Entry 1OO6 (X-ray diffraction, 2.00 A resolution); this record covers chains A and B.

== Chain A (and B) ==
Name: Oxygen-insensitive NAD(P)H nitroreductase
Organism: Escherichia coli
Notes: EC 1.6.99.7; chain B of this document is another copy of the same molecule, construct and numbering; everything in this record applies to it too
UniProtKB: P38489 (NFNB_ECOLI); numbering as in UniProt (aligned over 1-217)
Sequence (217 residues; row label = number of the first residue in the row):
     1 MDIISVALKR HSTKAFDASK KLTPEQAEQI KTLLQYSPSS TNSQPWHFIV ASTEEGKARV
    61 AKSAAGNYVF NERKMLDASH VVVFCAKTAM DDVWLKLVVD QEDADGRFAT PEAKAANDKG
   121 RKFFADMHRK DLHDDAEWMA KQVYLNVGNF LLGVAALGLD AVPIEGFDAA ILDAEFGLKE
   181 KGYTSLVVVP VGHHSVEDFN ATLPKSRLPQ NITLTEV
Residues lining bound ligands:
  - FMN (flavin mononucleotide), molecule 1: Arg-10, His-11, Ser-12, Lys-14, Phe-70, Asn-71, Lys-74, Tyr-144, Val-162, Pro-163, Ile-164, Glu-165, Gly-166, Asn-200, Lys-205, Arg-207
  - FMN, molecule 2: Pro-38, Ser-39, Ser-40, Thr-41, Asn-42, Glu-102, Gln-142, Leu-145
  - SN2 (5-[bis-2(chloro-ethyl)-amino]-2,4-dintro-benzamide), molecule 1: Lys-14, Phe-70, Asn-71, Lys-74, Phe-199
  - SN2, molecule 2: Ser-40, Thr-41, Ala-116, Lys-119, Gly-120, Phe-123, Phe-124

== Interface between chain A and chain B ==
Residue-residue contacts (145):
  Met-1(A) with Glu-25(B); Gln-26(B); Gln-29(B), hydrogen bond (backbone-side chain); Leu-157(B)
  Asp-2(A) with Met-1(B)
  Ile-3(A) with Gly-153(B); Ala-156(B), hydrophobic; Leu-157(B), hydrophobic
  Ile-4(A) with Gln-29(B); Leu-33(B), hydrophobic
  Leu-8(A) with Thr-32(B); Tyr-36(B), hydrophobic
  Arg-10(A) with Pro-38(B)
  Gln-29(A) with Ile-4(B)
  Lys-31(A) with Gln-210(B); Leu-214(B); Glu-216(B), salt bridge
  Thr-32(A) with Leu-8(B); Gln-210(B)
  Leu-33(A) with Ile-4(B), hydrophobic
  Leu-34(A) with Leu-214(B), hydrophobic
  Gln-35(A) with Arg-207(B), hydrogen bond (backbone-side chain); Leu-208(B); Pro-209(B); Thr-213(B), hydrogen bond
  Tyr-36(A) with Leu-8(B), hydrophobic; Lys-205(B); Arg-207(B), hydrogen bond (backbone-side chain)
  Ser-37(A) with Arg-207(B), hydrogen bond (backbone-side chain)
  Pro-38(A) with Leu-151(B), hydrophobic; Arg-207(B)
  Ser-40(A) with Glu-165(B), hydrogen bond
  Asn-42(A) with Ser-206(B); Arg-207(B)
  Gln-44(A) with Ser-206(B); Arg-207(B); Leu-208(B)
  Trp-46(A) with Thr-213(B)
  His-47(A) with Ile-212(B); Thr-213(B); Thr-215(B), hydrogen bond
  Phe-48(A) with Thr-213(B), hydrogen bond (backbone-backbone); Leu-214(B); Thr-215(B), hydrogen bond (backbone-backbone)
  Ile-49(A) with Thr-215(B); Val-217(B), hydrophobic
  Val-50(A) with Leu-214(B), hydrophobic; Thr-215(B), hydrogen bond (backbone-backbone); Glu-216(B); Val-217(B), hydrogen bond (backbone-backbone)
  Ala-51(A) with Val-217(B)
  Ser-52(A) with Val-217(B), hydrogen bond (backbone-backbone)
  Thr-53(A) with Val-217(B), hydrogen bond (side chain-backbone)
  Gly-56(A) with Val-217(B)
  Arg-59(A) with Val-217(B)
  Asn-67(A) with Phe-123(B)
  Tyr-68(A) with Met-127(B)
  Trp-94(A) with Leu-208(B), hydrophobic
  Leu-97(A) with Leu-208(B)
  Gln-101(A) with Ser-206(B), hydrogen bond (backbone-side chain); Arg-207(B); Leu-208(B); Pro-209(B)
  Glu-102(A) with Ser-206(B), hydrogen bond (backbone-side chain)
  Asp-105(A) with Pro-204(B); Ser-206(B), hydrogen bond
  Gly-106(A) with Pro-204(B)
  Arg-107(A) with Asn-200(B), hydrogen bond; Leu-203(B); Pro-204(B), hydrogen bond (side chain-backbone); Ser-206(B)
  Phe-124(A) with Glu-165(B); Gly-166(B)
  Glu-137(A) with Glu-137(B); Lys-141(B)
  Trp-138(A) with Glu-165(B), hydrogen bond
  Lys-141(A) with Tyr-144(B)
  Gln-142(A) with Glu-165(B), hydrogen bond
  Tyr-144(A) with Lys-141(B); Gln-142(B); Leu-145(B)
  Leu-145(A) with Tyr-144(B); Val-147(B), hydrophobic; Gly-148(B)
  Val-147(A) with Leu-145(B), hydrophobic
  Gly-148(A) with Leu-145(B); Gly-148(B); Asn-149(B)
  Asn-149(A) with Gly-148(B); Asn-149(B); Leu-152(B)
  Leu-152(A) with Asn-149(B); Gly-153(B)
  Gly-153(A) with Ile-3(B); Leu-152(B)
  Ala-156(A) with Ile-3(B), hydrophobic
  Leu-157(A) with Ile-3(B), hydrophobic
  Glu-165(A) with Ser-40(B), hydrogen bond; Trp-138(B), hydrogen bond; Gln-142(B), hydrogen bond
  Asn-200(A) with Arg-107(B), hydrogen bond
  Leu-203(A) with Arg-107(B)
  Pro-204(A) with Asp-105(B); Arg-107(B), hydrogen bond (backbone-side chain)
  Lys-205(A) with Tyr-36(B)
  Ser-206(A) with Asn-42(B); Gln-101(B), hydrogen bond (side chain-backbone); Glu-102(B), hydrogen bond (side chain-backbone); Asp-105(B), hydrogen bond; Arg-107(B)
  Arg-207(A) with Gln-35(B), hydrogen bond (side chain-backbone); Tyr-36(B), hydrogen bond (side chain-backbone); Ser-37(B), hydrogen bond (side chain-backbone); Pro-38(B); Asn-42(B); Gln-44(B); Gln-101(B); Asp-105(B)
  Leu-208(A) with Gln-35(B), hydrogen bond (backbone-side chain); Gln-44(B), hydrogen bond (backbone-side chain); Trp-94(B), hydrophobic; Val-98(B), hydrophobic; Gln-101(B)
  Pro-209(A) with Gln-101(B)
  Gln-210(A) with Lys-31(B); Gln-35(B)
  Ile-212(A) with His-47(B), hydrogen bond (backbone-side chain)
  Thr-213(A) with His-47(B), hydrogen bond (backbone-side chain); Phe-48(B), hydrogen bond (backbone-backbone)
  Leu-214(A) with Leu-34(B), hydrophobic; Phe-48(B); Val-50(B), hydrophobic
  Thr-215(A) with His-47(B), hydrogen bond; Phe-48(B), hydrogen bond (backbone-backbone); Ile-49(B); Val-50(B), hydrogen bond (backbone-backbone)
  Glu-216(A) with Lys-31(B), salt bridge; Val-50(B)
  Val-217(A) with Ile-49(B), hydrophobic; Val-50(B), hydrogen bond (backbone-backbone); Ala-51(B); Ser-52(B), hydrogen bond (backbone-backbone); Thr-53(B), hydrogen bond (backbone-side chain); Gly-56(B); Phe-176(B), hydrophobic
Other interface residues (no listed pair), chain A (77 interface residues in all): Ala-7, Phe-70, Val-98, Phe-123, Met-127, His-128, Ala-140, Leu-151, Gly-166, Phe-176
Other interface residues (no listed pair), chain B (76 interface residues in all): Asp-2, Ala-7, Arg-10, Trp-46, Tyr-68, Leu-97, Gly-106, Phe-124, Ala-140, Leu-186

== In short ==
77 residues of chain A and 76 residues of chain B are in contact, with 42 hydrogen bonds and 2 salt bridges.
Among the polar pairs are Lys-31(A)/Glu-216(B), Met-1(A)/Gln-29(B) and Gln-35(A)/Arg-207(B). Bound to chain A:
flavin mononucleotide and compound SN2.
Both chains are Oxygen-insensitive NAD(P)H nitroreductase (Escherichia coli). Entry 1OO6 (Nitroreductase from
e-coli in complex with the dinitrobenzamide prodrug SN23862) was determined by X-ray diffraction (same
publication as 1IDT, 1OO5, 1OON and 1OOQ).
